PDB entry 6S2U | X-ray diffraction, 2.95 A resolution | chain A

# Chain A
Name: (P)ppGpp synthetase I, SpoT/RelA
Source organism: Thermus thermophilus
Notes: EC 2.7.6.5
UniProt: F6DES6 (F6DES6_THETG); residue numbers follow UniProt; this construct covers 2-355
Chain sequence (355 residues; each row starts with the number of its first residue):
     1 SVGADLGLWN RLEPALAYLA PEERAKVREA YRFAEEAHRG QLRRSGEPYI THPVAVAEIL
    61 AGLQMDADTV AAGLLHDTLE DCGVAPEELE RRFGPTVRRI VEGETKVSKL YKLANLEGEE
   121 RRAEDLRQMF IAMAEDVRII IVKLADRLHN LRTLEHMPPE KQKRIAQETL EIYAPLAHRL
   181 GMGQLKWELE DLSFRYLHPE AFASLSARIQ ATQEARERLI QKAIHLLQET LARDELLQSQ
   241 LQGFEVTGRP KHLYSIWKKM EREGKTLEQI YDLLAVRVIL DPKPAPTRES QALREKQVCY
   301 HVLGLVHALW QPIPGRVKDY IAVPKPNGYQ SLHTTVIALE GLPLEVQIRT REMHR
Unresolved in the structure: 1-6, 113-120
Sequence notes: expression tag (1)
Ion coordination: Mn2+: His-52, His-76, Asp-146
Ligand contacts:
  - adenosine monophosphate (AMP): Thr-247, Gly-248, Arg-249, Lys-251, His-252, Ser-255, Ala-275, Val-276, Arg-277, Gln-347, Arg-355
  - GN3 ([[[(2R,3S,4R,5R)-5-(2-azanyl-6-oxidanylidene-1H-purin-9-yl)-4-oxidanyl-2-[[oxidanyl(phosphonooxy)phosphoryl]oxymethyl]oxolan-3-yl]oxy-oxidanyl-phosphoryl]amino]phosphonic acid): Arg-249, Lys-251, Ser-255, Lys-259, Glu-263, Asp-272, Arg-277, Arg-316, Lys-318, Tyr-320, Lys-325, Asn-327, Tyr-329, His-333, Glu-345, Gln-347, Arg-349, Arg-355

# Overview
Chain A binds adenosine monophosphate and compound GN3. His-52, His-76 and Asp-146 form the Mn2+ site.
Chain A is (P)ppGpp synthetase I, SpoT/RelA (Thermus thermophilus); the structure, Structure of the catalytic
domain of T. thermophilus Rel in complex with AMP and ppGpp, was determined by X-ray diffraction together with
6S2T and 6S2V from the same study.
